Entry 5DZH (X-ray diffraction, 2.11 A resolution); this record covers chains B and D of the 4 polymer chains in the assembly.

[Chain B]
Molecule: Estrogen receptor
Organism: Homo sapiens
Notes: fragment: ligand-binding domain
UniProtKB: P03372 (ESR1_HUMAN); numbering as in UniProt (aligned over 298-554)
Amino-acid sequence (257 residues; numbered 298 to 554; the number before each row is that of its first residue):
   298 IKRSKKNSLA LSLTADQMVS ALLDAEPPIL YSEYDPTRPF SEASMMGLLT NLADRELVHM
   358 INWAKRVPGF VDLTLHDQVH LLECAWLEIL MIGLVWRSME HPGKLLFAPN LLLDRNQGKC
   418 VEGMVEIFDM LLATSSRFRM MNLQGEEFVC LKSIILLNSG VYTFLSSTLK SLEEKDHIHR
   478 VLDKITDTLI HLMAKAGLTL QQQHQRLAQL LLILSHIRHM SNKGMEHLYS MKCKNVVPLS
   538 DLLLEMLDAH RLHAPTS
Unresolved in the structure: 298-304, 415-418, 462-466, 532-533, 551-554
Sequence notes: engineered mutation Ser-537 (Tyr in P03372)
Small-molecule neighbours: 5KG (4,4'-{[4-(2-hydroxyethyl)cyclohexylidene]methanediyl}diphenol): Met-342, Met-343, Leu-346, Thr-347, Leu-349, Ala-350, Glu-353, Trp-383, Leu-384, Leu-387, Met-388, Leu-391, Arg-394, Phe-404, Met-421, Ile-424, Phe-425, Leu-428, Leu-525, Leu-540

[Chain D]
Molecule: Nuclear receptor coactivator 2
Notes: fragment: Nuclear receptor-interacting peptide
UniProtKB: Q15596 (NCOA2_HUMAN); residue numbers follow UniProt; this construct covers 686-699
Amino-acid sequence (14 residues; numbered 686 to 699; the number before each row is that of its first residue):
   686 KHKILHRLLQ DSSS
Unresolved in the structure: 686, 698-699

[Chain B / chain D interface]
Contacting residue pairs - 25 pairs, chain B then chain D:
  Ile-358(B) / Leu-690(D)  hydrophobic
  Ile-358(B) / Leu-693(D)  hydrophobic
  Ile-358(B) / Leu-694(D)  hydrophobic
  Lys-362(B) / Leu-693(D)  hydrogen bond (side chain-backbone)
  Lys-362(B) / Leu-694(D)  hydrogen bond (side chain-backbone)
  Lys-362(B) / Asp-696(D)  hydrogen bond (side chain-backbone)
  Leu-372(B) / His-691(D)
  Leu-372(B) / Leu-694(D)  hydrophobic
  Leu-372(B) / Gln-695(D)
  Gln-375(B) / Leu-694(D)
  Val-376(B) / Lys-688(D)
  Val-376(B) / Leu-690(D)
  Val-376(B) / His-691(D)
  Val-376(B) / Leu-694(D)  hydrophobic
  Leu-379(B) / Leu-690(D)  hydrophobic
  Leu-379(B) / Leu-694(D)  hydrophobic
  Glu-380(B) / Lys-688(D)
  Glu-380(B) / Leu-690(D)
  Asp-538(B) / Ile-689(D)
  Leu-539(B) / Ile-689(D)  hydrophobic
  Leu-539(B) / Leu-690(D)
  Glu-542(B) / Lys-688(D)
  Glu-542(B) / Ile-689(D)  hydrogen bond (side chain-backbone)
  Glu-542(B) / Leu-690(D)
  Met-543(B) / Leu-690(D)  hydrophobic
Also at the interface, not in a pair above, chain B (12 interface residues in all): Phe-367

[In short]
12 residues of chain B and 8 residues of chain D are in contact, with 4 hydrogen bonds. Among the polar pairs
are Lys-362(B)/Leu-693(D), Lys-362(B)/Leu-694(D) and Lys-362(B)/Asp-696(D). Chain B binds compound 5KG.
Here chain B is Estrogen receptor (Homo sapiens) and chain D is Nuclear receptor coactivator 2. Entry 5DZH
(Crystal Structure of the ER-alpha Ligand-binding Domain in Complex with the Cyclofenil Derivative
4,4'-{[4-(2-hydroxyethyl)cyclohexylidene]methanediyl}diphenol) was determined by X-ray diffraction (same
publication as 4ZN7, 4ZNH, 4ZNS, 4ZNT, 4ZNU, 4ZNV and 50 further entries).
